PDB entry 6TDV | electron microscopy, 2.80 A resolution | chains H and L of the 38 polymer chains in the assembly

== Chain H ==
Name: subunit d
Organism: Euglena gracilis
Chain sequence (476 residues; each row starts with the number of its first residue):
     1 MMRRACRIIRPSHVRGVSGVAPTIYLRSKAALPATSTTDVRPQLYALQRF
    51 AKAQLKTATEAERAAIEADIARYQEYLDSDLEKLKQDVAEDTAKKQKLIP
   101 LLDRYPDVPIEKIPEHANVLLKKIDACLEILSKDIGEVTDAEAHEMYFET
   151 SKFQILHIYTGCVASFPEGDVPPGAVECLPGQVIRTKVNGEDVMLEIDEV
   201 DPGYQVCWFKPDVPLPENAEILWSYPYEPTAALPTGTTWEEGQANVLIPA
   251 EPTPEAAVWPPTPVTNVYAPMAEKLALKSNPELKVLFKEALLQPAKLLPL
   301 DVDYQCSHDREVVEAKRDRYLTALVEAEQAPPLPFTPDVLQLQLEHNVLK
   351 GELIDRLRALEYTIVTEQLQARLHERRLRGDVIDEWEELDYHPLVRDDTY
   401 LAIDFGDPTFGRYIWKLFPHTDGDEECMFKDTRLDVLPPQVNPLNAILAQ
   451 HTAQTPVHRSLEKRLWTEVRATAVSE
Not modelled in the structure: 1-37, 280-330

== Chain L ==
Name: subunit 8
Organism: Euglena gracilis
Chain sequence (57 residues; numbered 1 to 57; the number before each row is that of its first residue):
     1 LIPVSLVDLININIIFYILLLYTLLLFFIPLFLASINYTYHYIYKYYNYN
    51 YNFINNN

== Chain H / chain L interface ==
Residue-residue contacts (56; chain H residue first):
  Trp259(H) with Asn48(L); Tyr51(L), hydrogen bond
  Thr262(H) with Tyr51(L); Asn52(L)
  Tyr268(H) with Asn57(L)
  Glu345(H) with Asn56(L); Asn57(L)
  Leu349(H) with Ile54(L)
  Glu352(H) with Phe53(L)
  Leu353(H) with Phe53(L), hydrophobic
  Arg356(H) with Tyr49(L); Tyr51(L), hydrogen bond (side chain-backbone); Phe53(L)
  Ala359(H) with Tyr49(L)
  Thr366(H) with Tyr44(L), hydrogen bond
  Glu385(H) with Ile36(L); Tyr38(L), hydrogen bond
  Trp386(H) with Ala34(L); Ile36(L)
  Leu389(H) with His41(L)
  His392(H) with His41(L); Tyr44(L)
  Leu394(H) with Tyr44(L), hydrophobic
  Val395(H) with Tyr40(L); His41(L); Tyr44(L), hydrophobic
  Asp398(H) with Tyr40(L)
  Ile403(H) with Leu33(L); Ser35(L)
  Pro408(H) with Asn37(L), hydrogen bond (backbone-side chain)
  Tyr413(H) with Ile43(L), hydrophobic
  Ile414(H) with Thr39(L); Tyr42(L), hydrophobic
  Phe418(H) with Tyr42(L), hydrophobic; Tyr46(L), hydrophobic; Tyr47(L)
  Thr421(H) with Tyr42(L)
  Cys427(H) with Tyr42(L), hydrogen bond (backbone-side chain)
  Met428(H) with Tyr38(L); Tyr42(L), hydrophobic
  Lys430(H) with Tyr46(L), hydrogen bond (backbone-side chain)
  Asp431(H) with Tyr46(L)
  Thr432(H) with Tyr46(L)
  Arg433(H) with Lys45(L); Tyr46(L); Asn48(L)
  Pro438(H) with Asn50(L); Tyr51(L), hydrophobic; Asn52(L)
  Pro439(H) with Asn50(L), hydrogen bond (backbone-side chain); Asn52(L)
  Gln440(H) with Asn52(L)
  Asn442(H) with Ile54(L); Asn55(L), hydrogen bond (side chain-backbone)
  Pro443(H) with Ile54(L)
  Leu444(H) with Asn56(L)
Other interface residues (no listed pair), chain H (49 interface residues in all): Pro260, Leu342, Leu360, Thr363, Thr399, Ala402, Gly406, Asp407, Thr409, Phe410, Leu417, His420, Leu437, Leu448

== In short ==
Chain H and chain L form an interface of 49 and 25 residues respectively, with 9 hydrogen bonds. Polar pairs
include Trp259(H)-Tyr51(L), Arg356(H)-Tyr51(L) and Thr366(H)-Tyr44(L).
Chain H is subunit d and chain L is subunit 8, both from Euglena gracilis; the structure, Cryo-EM structure of
Euglena gracilis mitochondrial ATP synthase, membrane region, was determined by electron microscopy (same
publication as 6TDU, 6TDW, 6TDX, 6TDY, 6TDZ and 6TE0).
